7MKA - chains b and r of the 15 polymer chains in the assembly; structure by electron microscopy, 3.54 A resolution.

== Chain b ==
Molecule: DNA-directed RNA polymerase subunit beta
From: Saccharomyces cerevisiae
Notes: EC 2.7.7.6
Reference sequence: A0A6A5Q4H2 (A0A6A5Q4H2_YEASX); residue numbers follow UniProt; this construct covers 1-1224
Amino-acid sequence (1224 residues; numbered 1 to 1224; the number before each row is that of its first residue):
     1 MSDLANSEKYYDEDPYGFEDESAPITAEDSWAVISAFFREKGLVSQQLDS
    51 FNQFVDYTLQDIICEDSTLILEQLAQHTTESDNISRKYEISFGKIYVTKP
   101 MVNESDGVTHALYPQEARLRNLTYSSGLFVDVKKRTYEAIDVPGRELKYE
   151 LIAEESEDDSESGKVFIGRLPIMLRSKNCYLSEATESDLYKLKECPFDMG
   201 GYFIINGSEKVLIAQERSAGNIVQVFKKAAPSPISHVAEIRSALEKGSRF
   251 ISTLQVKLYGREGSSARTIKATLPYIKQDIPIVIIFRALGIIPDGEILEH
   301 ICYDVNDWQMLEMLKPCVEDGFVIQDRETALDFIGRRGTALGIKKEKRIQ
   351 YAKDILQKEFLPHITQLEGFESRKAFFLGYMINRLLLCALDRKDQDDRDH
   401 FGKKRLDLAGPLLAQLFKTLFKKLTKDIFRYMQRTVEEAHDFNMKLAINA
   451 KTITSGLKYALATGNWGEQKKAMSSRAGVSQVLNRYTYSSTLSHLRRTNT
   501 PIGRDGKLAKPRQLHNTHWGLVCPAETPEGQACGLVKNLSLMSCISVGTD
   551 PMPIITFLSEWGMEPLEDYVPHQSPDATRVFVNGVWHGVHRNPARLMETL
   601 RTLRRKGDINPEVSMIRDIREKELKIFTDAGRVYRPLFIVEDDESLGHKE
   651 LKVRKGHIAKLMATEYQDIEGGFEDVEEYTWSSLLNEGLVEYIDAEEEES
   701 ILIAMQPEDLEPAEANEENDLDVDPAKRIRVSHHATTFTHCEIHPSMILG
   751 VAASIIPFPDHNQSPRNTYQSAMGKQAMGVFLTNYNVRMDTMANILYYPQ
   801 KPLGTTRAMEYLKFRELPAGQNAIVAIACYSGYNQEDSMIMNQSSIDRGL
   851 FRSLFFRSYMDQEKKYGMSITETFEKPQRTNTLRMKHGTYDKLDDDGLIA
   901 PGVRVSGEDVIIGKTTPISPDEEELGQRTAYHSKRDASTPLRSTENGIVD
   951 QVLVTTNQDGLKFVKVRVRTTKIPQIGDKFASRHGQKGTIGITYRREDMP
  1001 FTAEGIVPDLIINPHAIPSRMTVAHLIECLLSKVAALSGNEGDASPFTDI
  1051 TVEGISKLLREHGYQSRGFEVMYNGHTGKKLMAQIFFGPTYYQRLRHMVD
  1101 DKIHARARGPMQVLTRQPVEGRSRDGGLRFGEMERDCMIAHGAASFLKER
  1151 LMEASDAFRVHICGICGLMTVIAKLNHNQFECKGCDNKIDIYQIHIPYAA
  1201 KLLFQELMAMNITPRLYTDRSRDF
Disordered / not traced: 1-19, 134-135, 151-158, 262-263, 503-508, 669-677, 714-725, 731-734, 1213, 1224
Metal / ion sites: Zn2+: Cys-1163, Cys-1166, Cys-1182, Cys-1185

== Chain r ==
Molecule: 16-nt RNA strand
Sequence (16 nucleotides; row label = number of the first residue in the row):
    33 AACUAGCUCUACUAUC
Metal / ion sites: Mg2+: C48 (shared with 3 residues of chain a)

== How chain b and chain r interact ==
Pairs across the interface - 18 pairs, chain b then chain r:
  Ala-477(b) / U42(r)  phosphate contact
  Ala-477(b) / A43(r)  phosphate contact
  Gln-481(b) / A43(r)  hydrogen bond to the phosphate
  Gln-481(b) / C44(r)  hydrogen bond to the phosphate
  Glu-529(b) / A46(r)  phosphate contact
  Gln-776(b) / U45(r)  hydrogen bond to the sugar
  Gln-776(b) / A46(r)  phosphate contact
  Arg-884(b) / U36(r)  hydrogen bond to the sugar
  Arg-884(b) / A37(r)  sugar contact
  Lys-979(b) / A46(r)  phosphate contact
  Lys-979(b) / U47(r)  salt bridge to the phosphate
  Lys-987(b) / U47(r)  salt bridge to the phosphate
  His-1097(b) / A46(r)  sugar contact
  Pro-1110(b) / A37(r)  base contact
  Gln-1112(b) / G38(r)  hydrogen bond to the sugar
  Val-1113(b) / G38(r)  sugar contact
  Arg-1124(b) / G38(r)  phosphate contact
  Arg-1124(b) / C39(r)  salt bridge to the phosphate
Interface residues without a listed pair, chain b (15 interface residues in all): Pro-528, Arg-1096, Met-1111
Interface residues without a listed pair, chain r (11 interface residues in all): C48

== Summary ==
15 residues of chain b face 11 of chain r across their interface, with 5 hydrogen bonds and 3 salt bridges.
Polar contacts include Gln-776(b)/U45(r), Arg-884(b)/U36(r) and Gln-1112(b)/G38(r). Cys-1163(b), Cys-1166(b),
Cys-1182(b) and Cys-1185(b) coordinate Zn2+.
Chain b is DNA-directed RNA polymerase subunit beta (Saccharomyces cerevisiae) and chain r is a 16-nt RNA
strand; the structure, Structure of EC+EC (leading EC-focused), was determined by electron microscopy together
with 7MEI, 7MK9, 7ML0, 7ML1, 7ML2, 7ML3 and 7ML4 from the same study.
